2ATL - chains D and A of the 3 polymer chains in the assembly; structure by X-ray diffraction, 2.80 A resolution.

[Chain D]
Molecule: 13-nt DNA strand
Sequence (13 nucleotides; each row starts with the number of its first residue):
   801 GGTTGGATGG TAX
Modified / non-standard residues: DDG (2',3'-dideoxy-guanosine-5'-monophosphate) at position 813
Ion coordination: Ca2+: DDG_813 (shared with Asp7(A), Glu106(A) of chain A)

[Chain A]
Name: Dpo4 polymerase IV
Source organism: Sulfolobus solfataricus
Notes: EC 2.7.7.7; fragment: Dpo4 polymerase
UniProtKB: Q97W02 (DPO42_SULSO); residues 2-352 here = UniProt positions 2-352
Chain sequence (360 residues; numbered -7 to 352; the number before each row is that of its first residue; numbers below 1 keep their minus sign (Gly-7 is residue -7)):
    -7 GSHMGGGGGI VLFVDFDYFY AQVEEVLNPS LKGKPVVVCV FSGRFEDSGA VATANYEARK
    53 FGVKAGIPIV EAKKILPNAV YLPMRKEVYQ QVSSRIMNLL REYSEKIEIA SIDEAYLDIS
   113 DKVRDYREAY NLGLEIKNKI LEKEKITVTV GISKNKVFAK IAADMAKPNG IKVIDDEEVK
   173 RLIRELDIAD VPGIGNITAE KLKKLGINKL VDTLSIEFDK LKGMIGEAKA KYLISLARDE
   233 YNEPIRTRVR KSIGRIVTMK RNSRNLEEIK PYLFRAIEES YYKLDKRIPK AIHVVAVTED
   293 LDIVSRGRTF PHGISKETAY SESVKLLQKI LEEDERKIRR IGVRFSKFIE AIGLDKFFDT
Not modelled in the structure: -7 to 0, 342-352
Differences from the reference sequence: cloning artifact (-7 to 1)
Ion coordination: Ca2+ site 1: Asp7, Glu106 (shared with DDG_813(D) of chain D); Ca2+ site 2: Asp7, Phe8, Asp105, Lys159 (together with 2'-deoxycytidine-5'-triphosphate); Ca2+ site 3: Ala181, Ile186
Small-molecule neighbours: 2'-deoxycytidine-5'-triphosphate (DCP): Asp7, Phe8, Asp9, Tyr10, Phe11, Tyr12, Ala44, Thr45, Tyr48, Arg51, Ala57, Ile104, Asp105, Lys159
UniProt features mapped onto this chain:
  - active site: Glu106
  - binding site (Mg(2+)): Asp7, Asp105
  - site: Tyr12 (Substrate discrimination)
  - mutagenesis: Asp105 to Glu106 (Loss of function), Glu342 to Thr352 (Almost complete loss of interaction with PCNA)
From the paper describing this entry:
  - binding site for the 19-nt DNA strand: Arg332

[Interface between chain D and chain A]
Residue-residue contacts - 24 pairs, chain D then chain A:
  DG806(D) with Thr301(A), hydrogen bond to the phosphate; Lys339(A), salt bridge to the phosphate
  DA807(D) with Ser297(A), sugar contact; Arg298(A), phosphate contact; Gly299(A), hydrogen bond to the phosphate
  DT808(D) with Val296(A), phosphate contact; Ser297(A), hydrogen bond to the phosphate; Arg298(A), salt bridge to the phosphate
  DG810(D) with Thr190(A), phosphate contact
  DT811(D) with Gly185(A), phosphate contact; Ile186(A), phosphate contact; Gly187(A), hydrogen bond to the phosphate; Asn188(A), phosphate contact; Ile189(A), hydrogen bond to the phosphate; Thr190(A), hydrogen bond to the phosphate
  DA812(D) with Lys152(A), hydrogen bond to the phosphate; Pro184(A), phosphate contact; Gly185(A), hydrogen bond to the phosphate; Ile186(A), hydrogen bond to the phosphate; Gly187(A), phosphate contact
  DDG_813(D) with Ser103(A), sugar contact; Asp105(A), sugar contact; Glu106(A), phosphate contact; Lys152(A), salt bridge to the phosphate
Interface residues without a listed pair, chain D (8 interface residues in all): DG805
Interface residues without a listed pair, chain A (23 interface residues in all): Val183, Lys193, Lys221, His285, Ile295, Lys321

[Summary]
Chain D and chain A form an interface of 8 and 23 residues respectively, with 9 hydrogen bonds and 3 salt
bridges. Polar contacts include DG806(D)-Thr301(A), DA807(D)-Gly299(A) and DT808(D)-Ser297(A). Ligands of
chain A: 2'-deoxycytidine-5'-triphosphate. The paper reports a binding site for the 19-nt DNA strand at
Arg332(A).
Chain D is a 13-nt DNA strand and chain A is Dpo4 polymerase IV (Sulfolobus solfataricus); the structure,
Unmodified Insertion Ternary Complex, was determined by X-ray diffraction together with 2ASD, 2ASJ, 2ASL and
2AU0 from the same study.
